PDB entry 4HAW | X-ray diffraction, 1.90 A resolution | chains B and C of the 3 polymer chains in the assembly

== Chain B ==
Protein: Ran-specific GTPase-activating protein 1
Source organism: Saccharomyces cerevisiae
Notes: fragment: RanDB1
UniProtKB: P41920 (YRB1_YEAST); residue numbers follow UniProt; this construct covers 62-201
Amino-acid sequence (140 residues; row label = number of the first residue in the row):
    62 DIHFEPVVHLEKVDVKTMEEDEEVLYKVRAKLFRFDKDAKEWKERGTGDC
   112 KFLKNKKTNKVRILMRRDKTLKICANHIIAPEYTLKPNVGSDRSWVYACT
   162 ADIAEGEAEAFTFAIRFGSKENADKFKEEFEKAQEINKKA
Not modelled in the structure: 62, 70-76, 201
Construct notes: conflict Lys98 (Ala in P41920)

== Chain C ==
Protein: Exportin-1
Source organism: Saccharomyces cerevisiae
UniProtKB: P30822 (XPO1_YEAST); residue numbers follow UniProt; this construct covers 1-376, 414-1058
Amino-acid sequence (1023 residues; row label = number of the first residue in the row; note: 37 numbers in that range are skipped by the numbering (no residue carries them; nothing is unmodelled there); numbers below 1 keep their minus sign (Gly-1 is residue -1)):
    -1 GAMEGILDFSNDLDIALLDQVVSTFYQGSGVQQKQAQEILTKFQDNPDAW
    49 QKADQILQFSTNPQSKFIALSILDKLITRKWKLLPNDHRIGIRNFVVGMI
    99 ISMCQDDEVFKTQKNLINKSDLTLVQILKQEWPQNWPEFIPELIGSSSSS
   149 VNVCENNMIVLKLLSEEVFDFSAEQMTQAKALHLKNSMSKEFEQIFKLCF
   199 QVLEQGSSSSLIVATLESLLRYLHWIPYRYIYETNILELLSTKFMTSPDT
   249 RAITLKCLTEVSNLKIPQDNDLIKRQTVLFFQNTLQQIATSVMPVTADLK
   299 ATYANANGNDQSFLQDLAMFLTTYLARNRALLESDESLRELLLNAHQYLI
   349 QLSKIEERELFKTTLDYWHNLVADLFYE
   414 PLKKHIYEEICSQLRLVIIENMVRPEEVLVVENDEGEIVREFVKESDTIQ
   464 LYKSEREVLVYLTHLNVIDTEEIMISKLARQIDGSEWSWHNINTLSWAIG
   514 SISGTMSEDTEKRFVVTVIKDLLDLCVKKRGKDNAAVVASDIMYVVGQYP
   564 RFLKAHWNFLRTVILKLFEFMHETHEGVQDMACDTFIKIVQKCKYHFVIQ
   614 QPRESEPFIQTIIRDIQKTTADLQPQQVHTFYKACGIIISEERSVAERNR
   664 LLSDLMQLPNMAWDTIVEQSTANPTLLLDSETVKIIANIIKTNVAVCTSM
   714 GADFYPQLGHIYYNMLQLYRAVSSMISAQVAAEGLIATKTPKVRGLRTIK
   764 KEILKLVETYISKARNLDDVVKVLVEPLLNAVLEDYMNNVPDARDAEVLN
   814 CMTTVVEKVGHMIPQGVILILQSVFECTLDMINKDFTEYPEHRVEFYKLL
   864 KVINEKSFAAFLELPPAAFKLFVDAICWAFKHNNRDVEVNGLQIALDLVK
   914 NIERMGNVPFANEFHKNYFFIFVSETFFVLTDSDHKSGFSKQALLLMKLI
   964 SLVYDNKISVPLYQEAEVPQGTSNQVYLSQYLANMLSNAFPHLTSEQIAS
  1014 FLSALTKQCKDLVVFKGTLRDFLVQIKEVGGDPTDYLFAEDKENA
Not modelled in the structure: 686-690, 1053-1058
Construct notes: expression tag (-1 to 0); engineered mutation Cys539 (Thr in P30822), Ala548 (Lys in P30822), Cys1022 (Tyr in P30822)
Covalently attached groups: Leptomycin B, bound form (LMB) linked to Cys539
Ligand contacts: Leptomycin B, bound form (LMB): Lys525, Val529, Ile532, Lys533, Leu536, Val540, Arg543, Ala548, Ala552, Ile555, Met556, Phe565, His569, Asn571, Phe572, Thr575, Val576, Lys579, Leu580, Phe583
From the paper describing this entry:
  - binding site for Leptomycin B, bound form: Lys525, Cys539, Arg543, His569
  - conformationally variable residues (side-chain flip): Met556, Met594
  - mutagenesis - K548A: unchanged catalytic activity on Leptomycin B, bound form
  - catalytic residues: Arg543, Lys579 (proposed by the authors, not directly observed)

== Interface between chain B and chain C ==
Contacting residue pairs (8; chain B residue first):
  Arg90(B) - Phe455(C)
  Val150(B) - Thr753(C)
  Val150(B) - Pro754(C)
  Gly151(B) - Lys752(C)
  Gly151(B) - Pro754(C)
  Gly151(B) - Arg757(C)  hydrogen bond (backbone-side chain)
  Ser152(B) - Pro754(C)
  Asp153(B) - Pro754(C)
Other interface residues (no listed pair), chain C (6 interface residues in all): Ile749

== Summary ==
The interface between chain B and chain C involves 5 residues on one side and 6 on the other; the contacts
include 1 hydrogen bond. Its one hydrogen-bonded contact is Gly151(B)-Arg757(C). The paper reports catalytic
residues Arg543(C) and Lys579(C); K548A of chain C leaves catalytic activity on Leptomycin B, bound form
unchanged.
Chain B is Ran-specific GTPase-activating protein 1 and chain C is Exportin-1, both from Saccharomyces
cerevisiae; the structure, Crystal structure of CRM1 inhibitor Leptomycin B in complex with
CRM1(K548A)-Ran-RanBP1, was determined by X-ray diffraction, deposited together with 4HAU, 4HAV, 4HAX, 4HAY,
4HAZ, 4HB2, 4HB3 and 4HB4.
